PDB entry 4RMI | X-ray diffraction, 1.45 A resolution | chains A and B

Chain A:
Protein: NAD-dependent protein deacetylase sirtuin-2
Organism: Homo sapiens
Notes: EC 3.5.1.-
Reference sequence: Q8IXJ6 (SIR2_HUMAN); numbering as in UniProt (aligned over 56-356)
Amino-acid sequence (304 residues; row label = number of the first residue in the row):
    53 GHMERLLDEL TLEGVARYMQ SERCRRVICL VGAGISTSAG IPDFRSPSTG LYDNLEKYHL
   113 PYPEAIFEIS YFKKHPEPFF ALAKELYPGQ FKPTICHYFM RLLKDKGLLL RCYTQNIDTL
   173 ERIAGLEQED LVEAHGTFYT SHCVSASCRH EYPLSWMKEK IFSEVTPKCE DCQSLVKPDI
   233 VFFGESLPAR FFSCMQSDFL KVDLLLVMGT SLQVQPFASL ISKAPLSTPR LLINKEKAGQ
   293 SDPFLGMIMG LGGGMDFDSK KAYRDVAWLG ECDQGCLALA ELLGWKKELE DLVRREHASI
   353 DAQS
Disordered / not traced: 53-55, 103-118, 299-304, 356
Construct notes: expression tag (53-55)
Ion coordination: Zn2+: Cys195, Cys200, Cys221, Cys224
Residues lining bound ligands: SirReal1 (3TK; N-(5-benzyl-1,3-thiazol-2-yl)-2-[(4,6-dimethylpyrimidin-2-yl)sulfanyl]acetamide): Ile93, Phe96, Phe119, Phe131, Leu134, Ala135, Leu138, Tyr139, Pro140, Phe143, Ile169, Asp170, Phe190, Leu206, Ile232, Val233, Phe234
UniProt features mapped onto this chain:
  - active site: His187 (Proton acceptor)
  - binding site (NAD(+)): Ala85 to Thr89, Asp95 to Arg97, Gln167 to Asp170, Thr262, Ser263, Asn286 to Glu288, Cys324
  - binding site (Zn(2+)): Cys195, Cys200, Cys221, Cys224
  - modified residue (Phosphoserine): Ser100, Ser207
Reported in the primary citation:
  - conformationally variable residues (side-chain flip): Phe119, Phe235
  - specificity-determining residues: Leu103, Ile118, Leu134, Leu138, Phe143, Thr171, Leu206, Ile213 (from molecular simulation)

Chain B:
Protein: Ac-Lys-OTC peptide
Amino-acid sequence (3 residues; numbered 87 to 89; the number before each row is that of its first residue):
    87 EKR
Modified / non-standard residues: Lys88 (n(6)-acetyllysine; ALY)

Chain A / chain B interface:
Pairs across the interface - 17 pairs, chain A then chain B:
  Phe96(A) - Lys88(B)
  Arg97(A) - Lys88(B)
  Ile169(A) - Lys88(B)
  His187(A) - Lys88(B)
  Val233(A) - Lys88(B)
  Phe235(A) - Lys88(B)
  Gly236(A) - Glu87(B)
  Glu237(A) - Glu87(B)
  Ser238(A) - Glu87(B)
  Leu239(A) - Glu87(B)
  Leu239(A) - Lys88(B)
  Val266(A) - Arg89(B)
  Gln267(A) - Glu87(B)
  Gln267(A) - Lys88(B)
  Gln267(A) - Arg89(B)  hydrogen bond (backbone-backbone)
  Pro268(A) - Glu87(B)
  Pro268(A) - Arg89(B)
Also at the interface, not in a pair above, chain A (15 interface residues in all): Gln167, Gln265

Overview:
The interface between chain A and chain B involves 15 residues on one side and 3 on the other; the contacts
include 1 hydrogen bond. Its one hydrogen bond, Gln267(A)-Arg89(B), is backbone to backbone. Ligands of chain
A: SirReal1. The paper reports specificity determinants Leu103(A), Ile118(A) and Leu134(A) among others;
conformational variability at Phe119(A) and Phe235(A).
Chain A is NAD-dependent protein deacetylase sirtuin-2 (Homo sapiens) and chain B is Ac-Lys-OTC peptide; the
structure, Human Sirt2 in complex with SirReal1 and Ac-Lys-OTC peptide, was determined by X-ray diffraction,
deposited together with 4RMG, 4RMH and 4RMJ.
